PDB entry 4LG0 | X-ray diffraction, 2.19 A resolution | chains B and D of the 4 polymer chains in the assembly

[Chain B]
Protein: Protein C-ets-1
From: Homo sapiens
Notes: fragment: DNA binding domain
UniProtKB: P14921 (ETS1_HUMAN); residue numbers follow UniProt; this construct covers 331-440
Amino-acid sequence (112 residues; row label = number of the first residue in the row):
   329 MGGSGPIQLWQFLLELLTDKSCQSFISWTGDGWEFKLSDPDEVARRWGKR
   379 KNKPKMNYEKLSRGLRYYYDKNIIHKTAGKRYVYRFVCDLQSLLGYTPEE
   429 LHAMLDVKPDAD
Not modelled in the structure: 329-332, 439-440
Construct notes: expression tag (329-330)
UniProt features mapped onto this chain:
  - DNA-binding region: Ile335 to Val415 (ETS)
  - region: Leu418 to Leu422 (Helix H4), Pro426 to Met432 (Helix H5)

[Chain D]
Molecule: 21-nt DNA strand
Notes: fragment: FOX-ETS site from ve-Cadherin
Sequence (21 nucleotides; row label = number of the first residue in the row):
     1 AAACAATAACAGGAAACCGTG

[Interface between chain B and chain D]
Residue-residue contacts (19):
  Gly333(B) - DT20(D)  sugar contact
  Pro334(B) - DT20(D)  sugar contact
  Lys381(B) - DC18(D)  sugar contact
  Tyr386(B) - DC10(D)  hydrogen bond to the phosphate
  Arg391(B) - DG12(D)  hydrogen bond to the base
  Arg391(B) - DG13(D)  hydrogen bond to the base
  Arg394(B) - DA11(D)  hydrogen bond to the base
  Arg394(B) - DG12(D)  hydrogen bond to the base
  Tyr395(B) - DA14(D)  hydrogen bond to the base
  Tyr395(B) - DA15(D)  hydrogen bond to the base
  Tyr397(B) - DA11(D)  hydrogen bond to the phosphate
  Tyr397(B) - DG12(D)  phosphate contact
  Lys404(B) - DC10(D)  salt bridge to the phosphate
  Lys404(B) - DA11(D)  phosphate contact
  Lys408(B) - DC10(D)  phosphate contact
  Arg409(B) - DA9(D)  sugar contact
  Arg409(B) - DC10(D)  phosphate contact
  Tyr410(B) - DA9(D)  hydrogen bond to the phosphate
  Tyr410(B) - DC10(D)  hydrogen bond to the phosphate
Interface residues without a listed pair, chain B (13 interface residues in all): Tyr412
Interface residues without a listed pair, chain D (11 interface residues in all): DA8, DG19

[In short]
Chain B and chain D form an interface of 13 and 11 residues respectively, with 10 hydrogen bonds and 1 salt
bridge. Among the polar pairs are Arg391(B)-DG12(D), Arg391(B)-DG13(D) and Arg394(B)-DA11(D). UniProt lists a
DNA-binding region on chain B.
Chain B is Protein C-ets-1 (Homo sapiens) and chain D is a 21-nt DNA strand; the structure, Structure of a
ternary FOXO1-ETS1 DNA complex, was determined by X-ray diffraction.
